Entry 6ZLF (X-ray diffraction, 1.80 A resolution); this record covers chains G and J of the 8 polymer chains in the assembly.

[Chain G (and J)]
Name: Coenzyme F420H2 oxidase (FprA)
From: Methanothermococcus thermolithotrophicus
Notes: chain J of this document is another copy of the same molecule, construct and numbering; everything in this record applies to it too
UniProt: A0A452CSW8 (A0A452CSW8_METTL); numbering as in UniProt (aligned over 1-410)
Chain sequence (410 residues; row label = number of the first residue in the row):
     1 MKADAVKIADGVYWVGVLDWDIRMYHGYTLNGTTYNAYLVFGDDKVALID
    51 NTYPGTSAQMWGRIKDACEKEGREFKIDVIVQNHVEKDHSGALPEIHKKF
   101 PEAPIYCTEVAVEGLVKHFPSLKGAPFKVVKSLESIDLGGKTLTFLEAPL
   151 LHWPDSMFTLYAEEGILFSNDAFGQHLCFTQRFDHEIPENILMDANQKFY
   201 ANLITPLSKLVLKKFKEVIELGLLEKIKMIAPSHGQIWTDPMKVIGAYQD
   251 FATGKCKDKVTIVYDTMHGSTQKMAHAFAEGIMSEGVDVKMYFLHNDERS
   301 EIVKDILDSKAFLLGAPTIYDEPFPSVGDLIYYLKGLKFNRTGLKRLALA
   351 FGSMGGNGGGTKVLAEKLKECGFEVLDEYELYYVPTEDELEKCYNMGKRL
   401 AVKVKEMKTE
Disordered / not traced: 409-410
Ion coordination: mu-oxo-diiron Fe: His84, Glu86, Asp88, His89, His152, Asp171, His234
Ligand contacts:
  - mu-oxo-diiron (FEO): Tyr25, His84, Glu86, Asp88, His89, His152, Asp171, Ser233, His234
  - FMN (flavin mononucleotide), molecule 1: His26, Glu86, His152, Trp153, Leu203
  - FMN, molecule 2: Thr266, Met267, His268, Gly269, Ser270, Thr271, Pro317, Thr318, Ile319, Tyr320, Asp321, Ser353, Met354, Gly355, Gly356, Asn357, Gly358, Tyr383
  - hexane-1,6-diol (HEZ), molecule 1: Asp4, Val6, Trp14, Leu18, Arg63, Thr180, Arg182
  - hexane-1,6-diol (HEZ), molecule 2: Lys7, Ile8, Ala9, Phe183, His185, Thr239
  - hexane-1,6-diol (HEZ), molecule 3: Glu280, Met283, Ser284
  - krypton (KR), molecule 1: Thr144, Phe145, Leu146, Leu160, Leu223
  - krypton (KR), molecule 2: Leu146, Leu167, Val218, Leu223, Ile227
  - krypton (KR), molecule 3: Leu151, Phe158, Ala172, Phe173, Val211, Phe215, Tyr248
  - krypton (KR), molecule 4: Leu151, His152, Asp171, Ala172, Ile204
  - krypton (KR), molecule 5: Leu167, Phe173, Phe215, Val218
From the paper describing this entry:
  - binding site for krypton: Phe158, Phe173, Phe215
  - catalytic residues: His84, His89, His152, His234 (proposed by the authors, not directly observed)

[Interface between chain G and chain J]
Residue-residue contacts - 75 pairs, chain G then chain J:
  Met24(G) with His295(J)
  Tyr25(G) with His268(J)
  His26(G) with Met267(J); His268(J), hydrogen bond; Phe324(J)
  Val85(G) with Tyr383(J)
  Glu86(G) with His268(J), salt bridge
  Lys87(G) with His268(J), hydrogen bond (side chain-backbone)
  Glu113(G) with Tyr382(J)
  Gly114(G) with Tyr382(J); Tyr383(J)
  Lys117(G) with Tyr382(J), hydrogen bond (side chain-backbone); Val384(J), hydrogen bond (side chain-backbone); Thr386(J); Glu389(J), salt bridge
  His118(G) with Tyr383(J); Val384(J)
  Trp153(G) with Tyr383(J)
  Asp155(G) with Tyr383(J)
  Asn202(G) with Tyr320(J), hydrogen bond (backbone-side chain)
  Leu203(G) with Tyr320(J), hydrogen bond (backbone-side chain)
  Pro206(G) with Tyr320(J), hydrophobic
  Met267(G) with His26(J)
  His268(G) with Glu86(J), salt bridge; Lys87(J), hydrogen bond (backbone-side chain)
  His295(G) with Met24(J)
  Arg299(G) with Phe324(J); Pro325(J)
  Tyr320(G) with Asn202(J), hydrogen bond (side chain-backbone); Leu203(J), hydrogen bond (side chain-backbone); Pro206(J), hydrophobic; Gly336(J); Leu337(J), hydrophobic; Lys338(J), hydrogen bond (backbone-side chain)
  Asp321(G) with Lys338(J), salt bridge
  Glu322(G) with Gly336(J)
  Phe324(G) with His26(J)
  Pro325(G) with Arg299(J); Asp329(J); Tyr332(J), hydrophobic; Tyr333(J)
  Ser326(G) with Asp329(J)
  Val327(G) with Tyr332(J), hydrophobic
  Gly328(G) with Gly328(J); Asp329(J); Tyr332(J)
  Asp329(G) with Pro325(J); Ser326(J); Gly328(J); Asp329(J)
  Ile331(G) with Tyr332(J)
  Tyr332(G) with Pro325(J), hydrophobic; Val327(J), hydrophobic; Gly328(J); Ile331(J); Tyr332(J), hydrophobic; Lys367(J)
  Tyr333(G) with Pro325(J)
  Gly336(G) with Tyr320(J); Glu322(J)
  Leu337(G) with Tyr320(J), hydrophobic
  Lys338(G) with Tyr320(J), hydrogen bond (side chain-backbone); Asp321(J), salt bridge
  Lys367(G) with Tyr332(J)
  Tyr382(G) with Gly114(J); Lys117(J), hydrogen bond (backbone-side chain)
  Tyr383(G) with Val85(J); Gly114(J); His118(J); Trp153(J); Asp155(J)
  Val384(G) with Lys117(J), hydrogen bond (backbone-side chain); His118(J)
  Thr386(G) with Lys117(J)
  Glu389(G) with Lys117(J), salt bridge
Also at the interface, not in a pair above, chain G (47 interface residues in all): Val110, Pro154, Ile319, Pro323, Lys335, Gly355, Pro385
Also at the interface, not in a pair above, chain J (47 interface residues in all): Gly27, Val110, Glu113, Pro154, Ile319, Pro323, Lys335, Gly355, Pro385

[Summary]
Chain G and chain J each contribute 47 residues to their interface; the contacts include 13 hydrogen bonds and
6 salt bridges. Among the polar pairs are Glu86(G)-His268(J), Lys117(G)-Glu389(J) and Asp321(G)-Lys338(J). The
paper reports catalytic residues His84(G), His89(G) and His152(G) among others; a binding site for krypton at
Phe158(G), Phe173(G) and Phe215(G).
Chain G and chain J are both Coenzyme F420H2 oxidase (FprA) (Methanothermococcus thermolithotrophicus); the
structure, Aerobic crystal structure of F420H2-Oxidase from Methanothermococcus thermolithotrophicus at 1.8A
resolution under 125 bars of krypton, was determined by X-ray diffraction together with 6ZK8 from the same
study.
